PDB entry 1ICV | X-ray diffraction, 2.40 A resolution | chains A and B

== Chain A (and B) ==
Name: Oxygen-insensitive nad(p)h nitroreductase
Source organism: Escherichia coli
Notes: EC 1.6.99.7; chain B of this document is another copy of the same molecule, construct and numbering; everything in this record applies to it too
UniProt: P38489 (NFNB_ECOLI); numbering as in UniProt (aligned over 1-217)
Sequence (217 residues; row label = number of the first residue in the row):
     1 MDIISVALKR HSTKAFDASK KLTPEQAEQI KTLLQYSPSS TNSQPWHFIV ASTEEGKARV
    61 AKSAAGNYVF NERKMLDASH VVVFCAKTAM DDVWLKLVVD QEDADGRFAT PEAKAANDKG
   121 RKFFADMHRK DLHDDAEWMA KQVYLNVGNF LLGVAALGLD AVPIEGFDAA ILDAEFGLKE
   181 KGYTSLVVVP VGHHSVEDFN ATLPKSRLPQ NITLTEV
Disordered / not traced: 1
Sequence notes: modified residue (1, 75, 90, 127, 139)
Modified / non-standard residues: Mse1 (selenomethionine); Mse75, Mse90, Mse127, Mse139 (selenomethionine; parent Met)
Small-molecule neighbours:
  - FMN (flavin mononucleotide), molecule 1: Arg10, His11, Ser12, Lys14, Phe70, Asn71, Lys74, Tyr144, Val162, Pro163, Ile164, Glu165, Gly166, Asn200, Lys205, Arg207
  - FMN, molecule 2: Pro38, Ser39, Ser40, Thr41, Asn42, Glu102, Gln142, Leu145
  - nicotinic acid (NIO), molecule 1: Lys14, Phe70, Glu165, Gly166
  - nicotinic acid (NIO), molecule 2: Ser40, Thr41, Phe124

== How chain A and chain B interact ==
Pairs across the interface (139):
  Ile3(A) - Gly153(B)
  Ile3(A) - Ala156(B)  hydrophobic
  Ile3(A) - Leu157(B)  hydrophobic
  Ile4(A) - Gln29(B)
  Ile4(A) - Leu33(B)  hydrophobic
  Ala7(A) - Leu33(B)  hydrophobic
  Leu8(A) - Tyr36(B)  hydrophobic
  Arg10(A) - Pro38(B)
  Gln29(A) - Ile4(B)
  Lys31(A) - Gln210(B)
  Lys31(A) - Leu214(B)
  Lys31(A) - Glu216(B)  salt bridge
  Gln35(A) - Arg207(B)
  Gln35(A) - Leu208(B)  hydrogen bond (side chain-backbone)
  Gln35(A) - Pro209(B)
  Gln35(A) - Gln210(B)  hydrogen bond
  Tyr36(A) - Leu8(B)  hydrophobic
  Tyr36(A) - Lys205(B)
  Tyr36(A) - Arg207(B)  hydrogen bond (backbone-side chain)
  Ser37(A) - Arg207(B)  hydrogen bond (backbone-side chain)
  Pro38(A) - Arg10(B)
  Pro38(A) - Leu151(B)  hydrophobic
  Pro38(A) - Arg207(B)
  Ser40(A) - Glu165(B)  hydrogen bond
  Asn42(A) - Ser206(B)  hydrogen bond (side chain-backbone)
  Asn42(A) - Arg207(B)  hydrogen bond
  Gln44(A) - Arg207(B)
  Gln44(A) - Leu208(B)  hydrogen bond (side chain-backbone)
  Trp46(A) - Thr213(B)
  His47(A) - Ile212(B)  hydrogen bond (side chain-backbone)
  His47(A) - Thr213(B)  hydrogen bond (side chain-backbone)
  His47(A) - Leu214(B)
  His47(A) - Thr215(B)  hydrogen bond
  Phe48(A) - Thr213(B)  hydrogen bond (backbone-backbone)
  Phe48(A) - Leu214(B)
  Phe48(A) - Thr215(B)  hydrogen bond (backbone-backbone)
  Ile49(A) - Thr215(B)
  Val50(A) - Thr215(B)  hydrogen bond (backbone-backbone)
  Val50(A) - Glu216(B)
  Val50(A) - Val217(B)  hydrogen bond (backbone-backbone)
  Ala51(A) - Val217(B)
  Ser52(A) - Val217(B)  hydrogen bond (backbone-backbone)
  Thr53(A) - Val217(B)  hydrogen bond (side chain-backbone)
  Gly56(A) - Val217(B)
  Tyr68(A) - Phe124(B)  hydrophobic
  Tyr68(A) - Mse127(B)
  Trp94(A) - Leu208(B)  hydrophobic
  Trp94(A) - Ile212(B)  hydrophobic
  Gln101(A) - Ser206(B)  hydrogen bond (backbone-side chain)
  Gln101(A) - Arg207(B)
  Gln101(A) - Leu208(B)
  Gln101(A) - Pro209(B)
  Glu102(A) - Ser206(B)  hydrogen bond (backbone-side chain)
  Asp105(A) - Pro204(B)
  Asp105(A) - Ser206(B)  hydrogen bond
  Asp105(A) - Arg207(B)
  Gly106(A) - Pro204(B)
  Arg107(A) - Asn200(B)  hydrogen bond
  Arg107(A) - Leu203(B)
  Arg107(A) - Pro204(B)  hydrogen bond (side chain-backbone)
  Arg107(A) - Ser206(B)
  Phe124(A) - Tyr68(B)  hydrophobic
  Mse127(A) - Tyr68(B)
  Glu137(A) - Glu137(B)
  Trp138(A) - Glu165(B)  hydrogen bond
  Lys141(A) - Ala140(B)
  Lys141(A) - Tyr144(B)
  Gln142(A) - Tyr144(B)
  Gln142(A) - Glu165(B)  hydrogen bond
  Tyr144(A) - Lys141(B)
  Tyr144(A) - Leu145(B)
  Leu145(A) - Tyr144(B)
  Leu145(A) - Val147(B)  hydrophobic
  Leu145(A) - Gly148(B)
  Val147(A) - Leu145(B)  hydrophobic
  Gly148(A) - Leu145(B)
  Gly148(A) - Gly148(B)
  Gly148(A) - Asn149(B)
  Asn149(A) - Gly148(B)
  Asn149(A) - Asn149(B)
  Asn149(A) - Leu152(B)
  Leu151(A) - Pro38(B)  hydrophobic
  Leu152(A) - Asn149(B)
  Leu152(A) - Gly153(B)
  Gly153(A) - Ile3(B)
  Gly153(A) - Leu152(B)
  Ala156(A) - Ile3(B)  hydrophobic
  Leu157(A) - Ile3(B)  hydrophobic
  Leu157(A) - Ile4(B)  hydrophobic
  Glu165(A) - Ser40(B)  hydrogen bond
  Glu165(A) - Trp138(B)  hydrogen bond
  Glu165(A) - Gln142(B)  hydrogen bond
  Asn200(A) - Arg107(B)  hydrogen bond
  Leu203(A) - Arg107(B)
  Pro204(A) - Asp105(B)
  Pro204(A) - Gly106(B)
  Pro204(A) - Arg107(B)  hydrogen bond (backbone-side chain)
  Lys205(A) - Tyr36(B)
  Ser206(A) - Asn42(B)  hydrogen bond (backbone-side chain)
  Ser206(A) - Gln101(B)
  Ser206(A) - Glu102(B)  hydrogen bond (side chain-backbone)
  Ser206(A) - Asp105(B)  hydrogen bond
  Ser206(A) - Arg107(B)
  Arg207(A) - Gln35(B)
  Arg207(A) - Tyr36(B)  hydrogen bond (side chain-backbone)
  Arg207(A) - Ser37(B)  hydrogen bond (side chain-backbone)
  Arg207(A) - Pro38(B)
  Arg207(A) - Asn42(B)  hydrogen bond
  Arg207(A) - Gln44(B)
  Arg207(A) - Gln101(B)
  Arg207(A) - Asp105(B)
  Leu208(A) - Gln35(B)  hydrogen bond (backbone-side chain)
  Leu208(A) - Gln44(B)  hydrogen bond (backbone-side chain)
  Leu208(A) - Trp94(B)  hydrophobic
  Leu208(A) - Val98(B)  hydrophobic
  Leu208(A) - Gln101(B)
  Pro209(A) - Gln101(B)
  Gln210(A) - Lys31(B)
  Gln210(A) - Gln35(B)  hydrogen bond
  Ile212(A) - His47(B)  hydrogen bond (backbone-side chain)
  Ile212(A) - Trp94(B)  hydrophobic
  Ile212(A) - Leu97(B)  hydrophobic
  Thr213(A) - His47(B)  hydrogen bond (backbone-side chain)
  Thr213(A) - Phe48(B)  hydrogen bond (backbone-backbone)
  Leu214(A) - Lys31(B)
  Leu214(A) - His47(B)
  Leu214(A) - Phe48(B)
  Leu214(A) - Val50(B)  hydrophobic
  Thr215(A) - His47(B)  hydrogen bond
  Thr215(A) - Phe48(B)  hydrogen bond (backbone-backbone)
  Thr215(A) - Ile49(B)
  Thr215(A) - Val50(B)  hydrogen bond (backbone-backbone)
  Glu216(A) - Lys31(B)  salt bridge
  Glu216(A) - Val50(B)
  Val217(A) - Val50(B)  hydrogen bond (backbone-backbone)
  Val217(A) - Ala51(B)
  Val217(A) - Ser52(B)  hydrogen bond (backbone-backbone)
  Val217(A) - Thr53(B)  hydrogen bond (backbone-side chain)
  Val217(A) - Gly56(B)
Other interface residues (no listed pair), chain A (75 interface residues in all): Glu28, Thr32, Leu33, Leu34, Arg59, Asn67, Leu97, Val98, Phe123, His128, Ala140, Phe176, Leu186
Other interface residues (no listed pair), chain B (73 interface residues in all): Ala7, Glu28, Thr32, Leu34, Trp46, Arg59, Asn67, Phe123, Phe176

== In short ==
75 residues of chain A face 73 of chain B across their interface; the contacts include 47 hydrogen bonds and 2
salt bridges. Polar contacts include Lys31(A)-Glu216(B), Gln35(A)-Leu208(B) and Gln35(A)-Gln210(B). Bound to
chain A: flavin mononucleotide and nicotinic acid.
Both chains are Oxygen-insensitive nad(p)h nitroreductase (Escherichia coli). Entry 1ICV (The structure of
escherichia coli nitroreductase complexed with nicotinic acid) was determined by X-ray diffraction, deposited
together with 1ICR and 1ICU.
